Entry 6HYT (X-ray diffraction, 2.33 A resolution); this record covers chain A.

== Chain A ==
Protein: ATP-dependent RNA helicase DHX8
Organism: Homo sapiens
Notes: EC 3.6.4.13
Reference sequence: Q14562 (DHX8_HUMAN); residue numbers follow UniProt; this construct covers 548-1220
Chain sequence (673 residues; row label = number of the first residue in the row):
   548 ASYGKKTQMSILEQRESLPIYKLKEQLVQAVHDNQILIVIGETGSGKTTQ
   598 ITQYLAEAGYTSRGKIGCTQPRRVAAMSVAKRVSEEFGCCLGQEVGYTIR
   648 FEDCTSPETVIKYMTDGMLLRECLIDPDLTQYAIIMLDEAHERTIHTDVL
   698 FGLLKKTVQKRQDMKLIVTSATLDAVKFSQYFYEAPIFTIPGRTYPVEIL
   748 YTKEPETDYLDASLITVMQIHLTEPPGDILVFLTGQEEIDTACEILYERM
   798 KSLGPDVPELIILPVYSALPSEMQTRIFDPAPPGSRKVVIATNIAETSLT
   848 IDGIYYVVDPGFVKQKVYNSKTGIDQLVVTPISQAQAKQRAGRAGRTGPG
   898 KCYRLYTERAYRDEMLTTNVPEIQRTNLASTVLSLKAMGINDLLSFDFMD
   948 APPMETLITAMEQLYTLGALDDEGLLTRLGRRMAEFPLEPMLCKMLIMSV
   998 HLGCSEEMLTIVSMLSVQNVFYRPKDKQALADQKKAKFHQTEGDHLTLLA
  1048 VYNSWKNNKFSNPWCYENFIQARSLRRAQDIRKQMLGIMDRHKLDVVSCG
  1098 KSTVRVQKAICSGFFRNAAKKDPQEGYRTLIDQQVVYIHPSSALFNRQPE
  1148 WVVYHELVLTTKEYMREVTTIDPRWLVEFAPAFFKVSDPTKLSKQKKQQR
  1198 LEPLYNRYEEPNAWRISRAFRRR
Disordered / not traced: 548-554, 1187-1220
Bound ions: Mg2+: T595 (together with ADP)
Ligand contacts: ADP (adenosine-5'-diphosphate): L565, E589, T590, G591, S592, G593, K594, T595, T596, S625, R629, F825, T844, T847, I848, D849, R893
From the paper describing this entry:
  - binding site for ADP: S625, R629, F825, D849, R893
  - Mg2+ coordination through a water molecule: D685
  - contacts within the chain: R620-S814 (backbone contact), R620-L816 (backbone contact), D685-H688 (backbone contact)
  - conformationally variable residues (side-chain flip): E686, H688
  - mutagenesis - R620A: decreased binding to ATP
  - mutagenesis - R620A: decreased binding to RNA
  - mutagenesis - R620A: decreased catalytic activity on RNA

== Overview ==
Bound to chain A: ADP. From the paper: a binding site for ADP at S625, R629 and F825 among others; R620A
reduces binding to ATP.
Chain A is ATP-dependent RNA helicase DHX8 (Homo sapiens); the structure, Crystal structure of DHX8 helicase
domain bound to ADP at 2.3 Angstrom, was determined by X-ray diffraction together with 6HYS and 6HYU from the
same study.
